PDB entry 9I7P | electron microscopy, 3.20 A resolution | chains I and A of the 10 polymer chains in the assembly

[Chain I]
Protein: Import receptor subunit-like protein
Source organism: Thermochaetoides thermophila DSM 1495
UniProtKB: G0SE07 (G0SE07_CHATD); numbering as in UniProt (aligned over 1-71)
Chain sequence (71 residues; numbered 1 to 71; the number before each row is that of its first residue):
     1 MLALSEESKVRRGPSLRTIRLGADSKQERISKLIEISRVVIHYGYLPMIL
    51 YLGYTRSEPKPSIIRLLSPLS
Unresolved in the structure: 1-20
Residues lining bound ligands:
  - 1,2-diacyl-sn-glycero-3-phosphocholine (PC1), molecule 1: Ile-34, Ser-37, Arg-38, Ile-41
  - 1,2-diacyl-sn-glycero-3-phosphocholine (PC1), molecule 2: His-42, Tyr-43, Leu-46, Pro-47, Leu-50, Leu-67

[Chain A]
Protein: Mitochondrial import receptor subunit (Tom40)-like protein
Source organism: Thermochaetoides thermophila DSM 1495
UniProtKB: G0S7S2 (G0S7S2_CHATD); numbering as in UniProt; present here: 1-256, 267-347
Chain sequence (347 residues; numbered 1 to 347 plus 9 insertion-coded residues; 9 numbers in that range are skipped by the numbering (no residue carries them; nothing is unmodelled there); the number before each row is that of its first residue; a row labelled like 256A-256I holds insertion residues (256A, then the next letters in order)):
     1 MASSTNSPLAFLRSNPVFASLSDLYDAFQERRQKLGLSNPGLVENIAKEV
    51 QRDVLTTNLMFSGLRADLTKAFSLNPLFQVSHQFAMGERLSPYTFAALYG
   101 TSKMFAQGNIDDQGNLSTTFNYRWTPSFTTKTRFQITPGATGQDMAQFEH
   151 EYSGADFTATIKALNPSFLEGGLTGIFVGQYLQSITPKLSLGLEAVWQRA
   201 GLTQGPDTAISYVGRYKTENWIASAQLQAQGALNASYWQRLGEKVQAGVD
   251 MTLSVN
256A-256I PGAAMMGGP
   265 T
   267 KEGITTFGAKYDFRMSTFRAQIDTKGKLSCVLEKRVAAPVMMTFAADVDH
   317 FTQQAKVGVGISIEAGGEELQDQQPAPNIPF
Unresolved in the structure: 1-20, 256A-256I
Residues lining bound ligands:
  - DU0 (2-[2-[(1S,2S,4S,5'R,6R,7S,8R,9S,12S,13R,16S)-5',7,9,13-tetramethylspiro[5-oxapentacyclo[10.8.0.02,9.04,8.013,18]icos-18-ene-6,2'-oxane]-16-yl]oxyethyl]propane-1,3-diol), molecule 1: Leu-68, Ala-303, Pro-305, Val-306, Ile-329
  - DU0, molecule 2: Lys-188, Leu-189, Leu-191, Val-213, Gly-214, Arg-215, Tyr-216, Trp-221, Ala-223, Ser-224, Ala-225
  - DU0, molecule 3: Trp-221, Ala-223, Ser-224, Ala-225, Ala-235, Ser-236, Tyr-237
  - 1,2-diacyl-sn-glycero-3-phosphocholine (PC1), molecule 1: His-82, Tyr-93, Phe-95, Ile-110, Asp-111, Asp-112, Gln-113, Gly-114
  - 1,2-diacyl-sn-glycero-3-phosphocholine (PC1), molecule 2: His-82, Phe-84, Tyr-93, Asp-112, Gln-113
  - 1,2-diacyl-sn-glycero-3-phosphocholine (PC1), molecule 3: Phe-134, Gln-135, Ile-136, Gln-143, Asp-144, Met-145, Ala-146, Phe-148, Asn-165, Pro-166
  - 1,2-diacyl-sn-glycero-3-phosphocholine (PC1), molecule 4: Phe-273, Gly-274, Ala-275, Tyr-277, Phe-284, Ala-286, Gln-287, Ile-288, Leu-294
  - diundecyl phosphatidyl choline (PLC): Leu-64, Arg-65, Ala-66, Phe-84, Met-86, Leu-298, Lys-300, Val-302, Met-308, Phe-310, Val-325, Ile-327

[Chain I / chain A interface]
Contacting residue pairs (47; chain I residue first):
  Leu-21(I) with Phe-168(A); Leu-169(A); Gly-171(A)
  Gln-27(I) with Leu-169(A), hydrogen bond (side chain-backbone)
  Arg-38(I) with Ile-136(A); Thr-137(A), hydrogen bond (side chain-backbone); Pro-138(A); Gly-139(A); Asp-144(A), salt bridge
  Ile-41(I) with Leu-116(A); Ile-136(A), hydrophobic
  His-42(I) with Gly-114(A), hydrogen bond (side chain-backbone); Leu-116(A)
  Tyr-45(I) with Gln-107(A); Thr-118(A); Thr-119(A), hydrogen bond (side chain-backbone); Phe-120(A)
  Leu-46(I) with Gly-108(A); Ile-110(A), hydrophobic; Leu-116(A), hydrophobic
  Ile-49(I) with Ala-97(A), hydrophobic; Leu-98(A); Ala-106(A); Gln-107(A); Gly-108(A)
  Leu-50(I) with Ala-97(A), hydrophobic
  Gly-53(I) with Phe-78(A)
  Tyr-54(I) with Phe-78(A)
  Arg-56(I) with Pro-76(A); Tyr-99(A)
  Ser-57(I) with Ser-73(A)
  Glu-58(I) with Ser-73(A); Gln-339(A), hydrogen bond (backbone-side chain)
  Pro-59(I) with Leu-336(A)
  Pro-61(I) with Phe-72(A), hydrophobic
  Arg-65(I) with Phe-72(A)
  Leu-66(I) with Phe-72(A); Phe-78(A), hydrophobic; Val-80(A)
  Leu-67(I) with His-82(A); Phe-95(A), hydrophobic
  Ser-68(I) with Lys-70(A)
  Pro-69(I) with Lys-70(A); Ala-331(A)
  Leu-70(I) with Ile-329(A), hydrophobic; Ala-331(A), hydrophobic
  Ser-71(I) with Lys-70(A), hydrogen bond (backbone-side chain)
Interface residues without a listed pair, chain I (24 interface residues in all): Leu-52
Interface residues without a listed pair, chain A (37 interface residues in all): Leu-68, Thr-69, Asn-109, Phe-134, Glu-335

[Overview]
24 residues of chain I face 37 of chain A across their interface, with 6 hydrogen bonds and 1 salt bridge.
Polar pairs include Arg-38(I)/Asp-144(A), Gln-27(I)/Leu-169(A) and Arg-38(I)/Thr-137(A). 2
1,2-diacyl-sn-glycero-3-phosphocholine molecules are bound between chain I and chain A.
Chain I is Import receptor subunit-like protein and chain A is Mitochondrial import receptor subunit
(Tom40)-like protein, both from Thermochaetoides thermophila DSM 1495; the structure, CryoEM structure of the
Chaetomium thermophilum TOM core complex at 3.2 angstrom resolution, was determined by electron microscopy,
deposited together with 9I6B and 9I7T.
